6UGM - chains H and I of the 18 polymer chains in the assembly; structure by electron microscopy, 3.70 A resolution.

# Chain H
Protein: Histone H2B 1.1
From: Xenopus laevis
UniProtKB: P02281 (H2B11_XENLA); residues -2 to 122 here correspond to UniProt positions 2-126 (UniProt number = residue number + 4)
Amino-acid sequence (125 residues; row label = number of the first residue in the row; numbers below 1 keep their minus sign (Pro-2 is residue -2)):
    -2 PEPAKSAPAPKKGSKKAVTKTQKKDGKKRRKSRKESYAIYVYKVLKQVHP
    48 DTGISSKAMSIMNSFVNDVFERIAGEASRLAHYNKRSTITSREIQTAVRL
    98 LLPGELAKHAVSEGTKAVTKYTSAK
Disordered / not traced: -2 to 28, 122
Curated features (UniProtKB/Swiss-Prot):
  - modified residue: Lys2 (N6-acetyllysine), Lys9 (N6-acetyllysine), Ser11 (Phosphoserine), Lys12 (N6-acetyllysine), Lys17 (N6-acetyllysine)
  - glycosylation: Ser109 (O-linked (GlcNAc) serine)
  - cross-link: Lys117 (Glycyl lysine isopeptide (Lys-Gly) (interchain with G-Cter in ubiquitin))

# Chain I
Molecule: 147-nt DNA strand
Sequence (147 nucleotides; numbered 1 to 147; the number before each row is that of its first residue):
     1 CTCGAGAATCCCGGTGCCGAGGCCGCTCAATTGGTCGTAGACAGCTCTAG
    51 CACCGCTTAAACGCACGTACGCGCTGTCCCCCGCGTTTTAACCGCCAAGG
   101 GGATTACTCCCTAGTCTCCAGGCACGTGTCAGATATATACATCCGAT
Disordered / not traced: 1

# Interface between chain H and chain I
Pairs across the interface - 13 pairs, chain H then chain I:
  Ser29(H) with DT104(I), phosphate contact
  Arg30(H) with DT27(I), hydrogen bond to the base; DC28(I), sugar contact
  Tyr39(H) with DG21(I), hydrogen bond to the phosphate
  Gly50(H) with DG21(I), phosphate contact
  Ile51(H) with DA20(I), sugar contact; DG21(I), phosphate contact
  Ser52(H) with DA20(I), sugar contact
  Ser53(H) with DA20(I), phosphate contact
  Arg83(H) with DG40(I), phosphate contact
  Ser84(H) with DA39(I), hydrogen bond to the phosphate; DG40(I), hydrogen bond to the phosphate
  Thr85(H) with DG40(I), hydrogen bond to the phosphate
Also at the interface, not in a pair above, chain H (12 interface residues in all): Lys43, Lys82
Also at the interface, not in a pair above, chain I (8 interface residues in all): DA41

# Summary
12 residues of chain H face 8 of chain I across their interface; the contacts include 5 hydrogen bonds. Polar
pairs include Arg30(H)-DT27(I), Tyr39(H)-DG21(I) and Ser84(H)-DA39(I).
Chain H is Histone H2B 1.1 (Xenopus laevis) and chain I is a 147-nt DNA strand; the structure, Structural
basis of COMPASS eCM recognition of an unmodified nucleosome, was determined by electron microscopy.
